8BPE - chains P and G of the 19 polymer chains in the assembly; structure by electron microscopy, 3.63 A resolution.

[Chain P]
Protein: Fas apoptotic inhibitory molecule 3
Source organism: Homo sapiens
Reference sequence: O60667 (FAIM3_HUMAN); residue numbers follow UniProt; this construct covers 18-251
Amino-acid sequence (234 residues; row label = number of the first residue in the row):
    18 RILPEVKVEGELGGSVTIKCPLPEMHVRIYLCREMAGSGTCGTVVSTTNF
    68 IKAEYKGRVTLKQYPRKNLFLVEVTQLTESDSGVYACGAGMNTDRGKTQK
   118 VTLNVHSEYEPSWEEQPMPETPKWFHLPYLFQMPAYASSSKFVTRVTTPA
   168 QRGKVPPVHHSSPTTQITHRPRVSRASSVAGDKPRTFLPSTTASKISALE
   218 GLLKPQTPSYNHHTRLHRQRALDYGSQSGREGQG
Unresolved in the structure: 18-19, 125-251
Cystine bridges: Cys37-Cys104, Cys49-Cys58
Swiss-Prot annotation at these positions:
  - region: Pro40 to Arg45 (CDR1), Gly59 to Ala70 (CDR2), Ala106 to Thr115 (CDR3)
  - modified residue: Thr92 (Phosphothreonine)
  - mutagenesis: Arg45 (R45A: Completely abolishes interaction with IgM resulting in impaired IgM internalization), Phe67 (F67A: Completely abolishes interaction with IgM; when associated with A-69), Lys69 (K69A: Completely abolishes interaction with IgM; when associated with A-67), Asn109 (N109A: Displays reduced interaction with IgM; when associated with A-112), Arg112 (R112A: Displays reduced interaction with IgM; when associated with A-109), Thr164 (T164A: Impairs O-glycosylation and trafficking to the plasma membrane; when associated with A-165), Thr165 (T165A: Impairs O-glycosylation and trafficking to the plasma membrane; when associated with A-164), Ser178 (S178A: Impairs O-glycosylation and trafficking to the plasma membrane; when associated with A-179, A-181, A-182 and A-185), Ser179 (S179A: Impairs O-glycosylation and trafficking to the plasma membrane; when associated with A-178, A-181, A-182 and A-185), Thr181 (T181A: Impairs O-glycosylation and trafficking to the plasma membrane; when associated with A-178, A-179, A-182 and A-185), Thr182 (T182A: Impairs O-glycosylation and trafficking to the plasma membrane; when associated with A-178, A-179, A-181 and A-185), Thr185 (T185A: Impairs O-glycosylation and trafficking to the plasma membrane; when associated with A-178, A-179, A-181 and A-182), 1 further mutagenesis entry in UniProt

[Chain G]
Protein: Immunoglobulin heavy constant mu
Source organism: Homo sapiens
Amino-acid sequence (348 residues; each row starts with the number of its first residue):
   229 IAELPPKVSVFVPPRDGFFGNPRKSKLICQATGFSPRQIQVSWLREGKQV
   279 GSGVTTDQVQAEAKESGPTTYKVTSTLTIKESDWLGQSMFTCRVDHRGLT
   329 FQQNASSMCVPDQDTAIRVFAIPPSFASIFLTKSTKLTCLVTDLTTYDSV
   379 TISWTRQNGEAVKTHTNISESHPNATFSAVGEASICEDDWNSGERFTCTV
   429 THTDLPSPLKQTISRPKGVALHRPDVYLLPPAREQLNLRESATITCLVTG
   479 FSPADVFVQWMQRGQPLSPEKYVTSAPMPEPQAPGRYFAHSILTVSEEEW
   529 NTGETYTCVVAHEALPNRVTERTVDKSTGKPTLYNVSLVMSDTAGTCY
Unresolved in the structure: 229-344, 569-576
Cystine bridges: Cys367-Cys426, Cys474-Cys536
Covalent attachments: N-acetylglucosamine (NAG) linked to Asn563
From the paper describing this entry:
  - specificity-determining residues: Arg467, Arg514 (proposed by the authors, not directly observed)
  - specificity-determining residues: Arg467, Arg514 (by similarity / conservation)

[Chain P / chain G interface]
Pairs across the interface (12):
  Met42(P) - Arg491(G)
  Met42(P) - Gln493(G)
  Met42(P) - Pro494(G)
  Met42(P) - Leu495(G)  hydrophobic
  Met42(P) - Ser496(G)
  His43(P) - Arg491(G)
  His43(P) - Gln493(G)
  Val44(P) - Gln493(G)
  Gly107(P) - Arg491(G)
  Arg112(P) - Thr530(G)  hydrogen bond (side chain-backbone)
  Arg112(P) - Gly531(G)  hydrogen bond (side chain-backbone)
  Arg112(P) - Glu532(G)

[Overview]
The interface between chain P and chain G involves 5 residues on one side and 8 on the other; the contacts
include 2 hydrogen bonds. Polar contacts include Arg112(P)-Thr530(G) and Arg112(P)-Gly531(G). Covalently
linked N-acetylglucosamine: at Asn563(G). From UniProt: 13 mutagenesis sites on chain P. From the paper:
specificity determinants Arg467(G) and Arg514(G).
Chain P is Fas apoptotic inhibitory molecule 3 and chain G is Immunoglobulin heavy constant mu, both from Homo
sapiens; the structure, 8:1 binding of FcMR on IgM pentameric core, was determined by electron microscopy
(same publication as 8BPF and 8BPG).
